PDB entry 3UK9 | X-ray diffraction, 3.11 A resolution | chains B and D of the 4 polymer chains in the assembly

# Chain B (and D)
Protein: Legume lectin
Source organism: Dolichos lablab
Notes: chain D of this document is another copy of the same molecule, construct and numbering; everything in this record applies to it too
Chain sequence (281 residues; each row starts with the number of its first residue):
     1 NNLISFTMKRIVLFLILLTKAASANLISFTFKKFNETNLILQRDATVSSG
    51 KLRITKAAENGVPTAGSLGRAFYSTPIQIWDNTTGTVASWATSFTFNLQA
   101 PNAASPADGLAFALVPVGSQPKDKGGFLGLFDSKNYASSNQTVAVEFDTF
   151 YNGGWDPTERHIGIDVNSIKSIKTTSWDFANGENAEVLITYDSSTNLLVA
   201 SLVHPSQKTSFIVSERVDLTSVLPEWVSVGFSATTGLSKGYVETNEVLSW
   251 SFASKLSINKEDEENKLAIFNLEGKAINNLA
Disordered / not traced: 1-23, 260-262, 276-281 (chain D: 1-23, 261-264, 276-281)
Ion coordination: Mn2+: Glu-146, Asp-148, Asp-156, His-161; Ca2+: Asp-148, Phe-150, Asn-152, Asp-156

# How chain B and chain D interact
Pairs across the interface (110):
  Thr-30(B) with Lys-266(D)
  Lys-32(B) with Lys-266(D)
  Ser-89(B) with Leu-272(D)
  Trp-90(B) with Leu-272(D), hydrophobic
  Ala-91(B) with Ala-268(D); Asn-271(D); Leu-272(D)
  Lys-173(B) with Lys-208(D), hydrogen bond (side chain-backbone)
  Glu-186(B) with Asp-192(D)
  Leu-188(B) with Leu-188(D), hydrophobic
  Thr-195(B) with Pro-205(D)
  Leu-197(B) with Lys-208(D)
  Val-199(B) with Val-203(D), hydrophobic
  Val-203(B) with Val-199(D), hydrophobic
  Pro-205(B) with Thr-195(D); Leu-197(D), hydrophobic; Arg-216(D), hydrogen bond (backbone-side chain)
  Lys-208(B) with Lys-173(D), hydrogen bond (backbone-side chain); Leu-197(D); Ser-214(D), hydrogen bond (backbone-side chain); Glu-215(D); Arg-216(D)
  Thr-209(B) with Ser-214(D)
  Ser-210(B) with Ile-212(D); Val-213(D); Ser-214(D), hydrogen bond
  Phe-211(B) with Ile-212(D)
  Ile-212(B) with Ser-210(D); Phe-211(D); Ile-212(D), hydrophobic
  Val-213(B) with Ser-210(D)
  Ser-214(B) with Lys-208(D), hydrogen bond (side chain-backbone); Thr-209(D); Ser-210(D), hydrogen bond
  Glu-215(B) with Lys-208(D)
  Arg-216(B) with Lys-208(D)
  Ser-251(B) with Ala-268(D)
  Ala-253(B) with Ile-269(D), hydrophobic; Leu-272(D)
  Ser-254(B) with Leu-272(D)
  Glu-263(B) with Lys-32(D)
  Glu-264(B) with Glu-186(D); Leu-272(D); Gly-274(D); Lys-275(D)
  Asn-265(B) with Ala-268(D); Asn-271(D), hydrogen bond (backbone-backbone); Leu-272(D), hydrogen bond (side chain-backbone); Glu-273(D); Gly-274(D); Lys-275(D)
  Lys-266(B) with Thr-30(D); Lys-32(D); Ala-268(D); Ile-269(D); Phe-270(D), hydrogen bond (backbone-backbone); Asn-271(D), hydrogen bond (backbone-backbone); Leu-272(D), hydrogen bond (backbone-backbone); Glu-273(D), hydrogen bond (backbone-backbone); Gly-274(D), hydrogen bond (backbone-backbone); Lys-275(D)
  Leu-267(B) with Leu-267(D); Phe-270(D), hydrogen bond (backbone-backbone); Asn-271(D), hydrogen bond (backbone-backbone); Leu-272(D); Gly-274(D)
  Ala-268(B) with Ala-91(D); Ser-93(D); Ser-251(D); Ala-253(D); Asn-265(D); Phe-270(D), hydrogen bond (backbone-backbone); Asn-271(D)
  Ile-269(B) with Ser-28(D); Ala-253(D), hydrophobic; Lys-266(D); Ile-269(D); Phe-270(D), hydrogen bond (backbone-backbone); Asn-271(D); Glu-273(D)
  Phe-270(B) with Asn-265(D); Lys-266(D), hydrogen bond (backbone-backbone); Leu-267(D), hydrogen bond (backbone-backbone); Ala-268(D), hydrogen bond (backbone-backbone); Ile-269(D), hydrogen bond (backbone-backbone); Phe-270(D); Asn-271(D)
  Asn-271(B) with Ala-91(D); Asn-265(D); Lys-266(D), hydrogen bond (backbone-backbone); Leu-267(D), hydrogen bond (backbone-backbone); Ala-268(D); Ile-269(D); Phe-270(D)
  Leu-272(B) with Ser-89(D); Trp-90(D), hydrophobic; Ala-91(D); Ala-253(D); Ser-254(D); Asn-265(D), hydrogen bond (backbone-side chain); Lys-266(D), hydrogen bond (backbone-backbone); Leu-267(D)
  Glu-273(B) with Asn-265(D), hydrogen bond (backbone-side chain); Lys-266(D), hydrogen bond (backbone-backbone); Ile-269(D); Glu-273(D)
  Gly-274(B) with Asn-265(D); Lys-266(D), hydrogen bond (backbone-side chain)
  Lys-275(B) with Asn-265(D), hydrogen bond (backbone-backbone); Lys-266(D), hydrogen bond (backbone-side chain)
Interface residues without a listed pair, chain B (45 interface residues in all): Ser-28, Ser-93, Asp-192, Ser-201, Ser-206, Phe-252, Lys-255
Interface residues without a listed pair, chain D (44 interface residues in all): Thr-92, Thr-190, Ser-201, Phe-252, Lys-255

# In short
45 residues of chain B face 44 of chain D across their interface; the contacts include 31 hydrogen bonds.
Among the polar pairs are Lys-173(B)/Lys-208(D), Pro-205(B)/Arg-216(D) and Lys-208(B)/Ser-214(D). The Mn2+
site is built by Glu-146(B), Asp-148(B), Asp-156(B) and His-161(B).
Both chains are Legume lectin (Dolichos lablab). Entry 3UK9 (Galactose-specific lectin from Dolichos lablab)
was determined by X-ray diffraction (same publication as 3UJO, 3UJQ and 3UL2).
